3J9G - chains B and N of the 60 polymer chains in the assembly; structure by electron microscopy, 3.50 A resolution.

[Chain B (and N)]
Molecule: VipB
Source organism: Vibrio cholerae O1 biovar El Tor str. N16961
Notes: chain N of this document is another copy of the same molecule, construct and numbering; everything in this record applies to it too
Reference sequence: Q9KN57 (Q9KN57_VIBCH); numbering as in UniProt (aligned over 61-492)
Sequence (432 residues; numbered 61 to 492; the number before each row is that of its first residue):
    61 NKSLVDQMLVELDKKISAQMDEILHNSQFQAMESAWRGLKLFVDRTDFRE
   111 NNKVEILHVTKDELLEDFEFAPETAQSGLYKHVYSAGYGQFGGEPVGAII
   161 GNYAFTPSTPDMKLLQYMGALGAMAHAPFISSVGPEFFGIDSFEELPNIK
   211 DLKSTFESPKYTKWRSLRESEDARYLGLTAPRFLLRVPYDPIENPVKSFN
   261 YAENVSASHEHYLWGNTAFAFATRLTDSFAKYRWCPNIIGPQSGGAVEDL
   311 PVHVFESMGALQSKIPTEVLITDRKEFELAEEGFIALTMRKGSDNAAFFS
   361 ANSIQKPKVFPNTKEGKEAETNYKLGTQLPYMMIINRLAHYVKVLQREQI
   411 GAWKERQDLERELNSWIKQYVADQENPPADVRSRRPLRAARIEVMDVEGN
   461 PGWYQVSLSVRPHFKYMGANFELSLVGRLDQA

[How chain B and chain N interact]
Pairs across the interface (108; chain B residue first):
  Q136(B) with K210(N)
  S145(B) with T332(N)
  A146(B) with K351(N), hydrogen bond (backbone-side chain)
  G149(B) with T332(N); D333(N), hydrogen bond (backbone-backbone)
  Q150(B) with L330(N); I331(N), hydrogen bond (side chain-backbone); T332(N); M349(N), hydrogen bond (side chain-backbone); K351(N)
  F151(B) with P301(N), hydrophobic; D333(N); M349(N); R350(N); K351(N), hydrogen bond (backbone-backbone); F359(N), hydrophobic
  G152(B) with R350(N); K351(N)
  E378(B) with R488(N), salt bridge
  N382(B) with L485(N); V486(N); G487(N), hydrogen bond (side chain-backbone)
  L385(B) with L485(N)
  G386(B) with L485(N)
  Y391(B) with L485(N), hydrophobic
  I395(B) with L483(N), hydrophobic; L485(N), hydrophobic
  V402(B) with F481(N), hydrophobic
  K403(B) with D333(N)
  Q406(B) with Y476(N), hydrogen bond; F481(N)
  R407(B) with P301(N); D333(N), salt bridge; F359(N)
  E408(B) with P301(N); Q302(N), hydrogen bond; R350(N), salt bridge
  Q409(B) with Y476(N)
  I410(B) with I299(N); G300(N); P301(N); F359(N); Y476(N)
  G411(B) with I299(N); S303(N); K475(N), hydrogen bond (backbone-side chain); Y476(N), hydrogen bond (backbone-backbone)
  A412(B) with K475(N); Y476(N), hydrogen bond (backbone-backbone)
  W413(B) with P296(N), hydrophobic; N297(N); A439(N); R442(N), hydrogen bond (backbone-side chain); S443(N), hydrogen bond; H473(N); F474(N); K475(N)
  K414(B) with F474(N), hydrogen bond (backbone-backbone); Y476(N)
  E415(B) with R448(N), salt bridge; R471(N), salt bridge; H473(N); F474(N), hydrogen bond (side chain-backbone)
  D418(B) with N436(N); R442(N), salt bridge
  L419(B) with Y476(N), hydrophobic
  R421(B) with N436(N)
  R448(B) with Q491(N), hydrogen bond
  A449(B) with Q491(N)
  A450(B) with A492(N)
  R451(B) with L489(N)
  E458(B) with K377(N)
  G459(B) with K377(N); E380(N); T381(N); K384(N), hydrogen bond (backbone-side chain)
  N460(B) with K384(N)
  P461(B) with T381(N); L385(N), hydrophobic; F474(N), hydrophobic
  G462(B) with K475(N); Y476(N); M477(N), hydrogen bond (backbone-backbone); G478(N)
  W463(B) with F337(N), hydrophobic; M477(N), hydrogen bond (side chain-backbone); G478(N); A479(N)
  Y464(B) with Y476(N), hydrophobic; G478(N), hydrogen bond (backbone-backbone); A479(N); N480(N), hydrogen bond (backbone-backbone)
  Q465(B) with N480(N), hydrogen bond (side chain-backbone); E482(N)
  V466(B) with N480(N), hydrogen bond (backbone-backbone); F481(N); E482(N), hydrogen bond (backbone-backbone)
  S467(B) with E482(N)
  L468(B) with E482(N), hydrogen bond (backbone-backbone); L483(N); S484(N), hydrogen bond (backbone-backbone)
  S469(B) with S484(N); V486(N); L489(N)
  V470(B) with S484(N), hydrogen bond (backbone-backbone); L485(N); V486(N), hydrogen bond (backbone-backbone)
  R471(B) with V486(N)
Interface residues without a listed pair, chain B (53 interface residues in all): G153, K374, T381, M392, A399, L423, P472
Interface residues without a listed pair, chain N (50 interface residues in all): T348, A357, D490

[Summary]
Chain B and chain N form an interface of 53 and 50 residues respectively, with 28 hydrogen bonds and 6 salt
bridges. Polar contacts include E378(B)-R488(N), R407(B)-D333(N) and E408(B)-R350(N).
Chain B and chain N are both VipB (Vibrio cholerae O1 biovar El Tor str. N16961); the structure, Atomic model
of the VipA/VipB, the type six secretion system contractile sheath of Vibrio cholerae from ..., was determined
by electron microscopy.
